PDB entry 6SA7 | X-ray diffraction, 3.30 A resolution | chains A and B

# Chain A
Protein: DARPin-Armadillo fusion C8long83
Organism: synthetic construct
Notes: antibody fragment or engineered binder
Sequence (510 residues; each row starts with the number of its first residue):
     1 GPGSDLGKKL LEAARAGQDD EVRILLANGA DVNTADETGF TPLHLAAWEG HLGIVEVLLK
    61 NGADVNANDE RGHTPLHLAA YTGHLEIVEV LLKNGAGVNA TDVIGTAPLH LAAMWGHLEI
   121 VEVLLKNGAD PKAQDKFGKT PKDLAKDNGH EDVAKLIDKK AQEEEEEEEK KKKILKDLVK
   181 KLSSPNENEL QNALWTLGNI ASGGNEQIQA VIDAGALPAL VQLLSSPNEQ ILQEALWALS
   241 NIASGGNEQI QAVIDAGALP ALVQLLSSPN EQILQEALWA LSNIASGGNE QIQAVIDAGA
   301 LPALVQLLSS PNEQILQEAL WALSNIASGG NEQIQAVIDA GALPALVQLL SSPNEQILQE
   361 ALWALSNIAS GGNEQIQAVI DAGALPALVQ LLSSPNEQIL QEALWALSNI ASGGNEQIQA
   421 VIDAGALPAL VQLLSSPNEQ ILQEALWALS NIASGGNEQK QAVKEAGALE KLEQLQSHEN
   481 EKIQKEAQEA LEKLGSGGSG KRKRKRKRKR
Unresolved in the structure: 1-4, 497-500, 508-510

# Chain B
Protein: DARPin-Armadillo fusion C8long83
Organism: synthetic construct
Notes: antibody fragment or engineered binder
Sequence (510 residues; numbered 1 to 512; 2 numbers in that range are skipped by the numbering (no residue carries them; nothing is unmodelled there); the number before each row is that of its first residue):
     1 GPGSDLGKKL LEAARAGQDD EVRILLANGA DVNTADETGF TPLHLAAWEG HLGIVEVLLK
    61 NGADVNANDE RGHTPLHLAA YTGHLEIVEV LLKNGAGVNA TDVIGTAPLH LAAMWGHLEI
   121 VEVLLKNGAD PKAQDKFGKT PKDLAKDNGH EDVAKLIDKK AQEEEEEEEK KKKILKDLVK
   181 KLSSPNENEL QNALWTLGNI ASGGNEQIQA VIDAGALPAL VQLLSSPNEQ ILQEALWALS
   241 NIASGGNEQI QAVIDAGALP ALVQLLSSPN EQILQEALWA LSNIASGGNE QIQAVIDAGA
   301 LPALVQLLSS PNEQILQEAL WALSNIASGG NEQIQAVIDA GALPALVQLL SSPNEQILQE
   361 ALWALSNIAS GGNEQIQAVI DAGALPALVQ LLSSPNEQIL QEALWALSNI ASGGNEQIQA
   421 VIDAGALPAL VQLLSSPNEQ ILQEALWALS NIASGGNEQK QAVKEAGALE KLEQLQSHEN
   481 EKIQKEAQEA LEKLGS
   499 GGSGKRKRKR KRKR
Unresolved in the structure: 1-4, 499-502, 510-512

# Interface between chain A and chain B
Pairs across the interface (5; chain A residue first):
  Asn331(A) - Asn457(B)
  Asn373(A) - Asn415(B)
  Asn415(A) - Asn373(B)
  Asn457(A) - Asn331(B)
  Lys501(A) - Ser496(B)

# In short
Chain A and chain B each contribute 5 residues to their interface.
Both chains are DARPin-Armadillo fusion C8long83 (synthetic construct). Entry 6SA7 (DARPin-Armadillo fusion
C8long83) was determined by X-ray diffraction (same publication as 6SA6 and 6SA8).
